PDB entry 8SL7 | X-ray diffraction, 2.07 A resolution | chains A and D of the 4 polymer chains in the assembly

Chain A (and D):
Name: Tryptophanase
Organism: Butyricicoccus sp. BIOML-A1
Notes: chain D of this document is another copy of the same molecule, construct and numbering; everything in this record applies to it too
UniProtKB: A0A845MXR5 (A0A845MXR5_9CLOT); residues 1-548 here = UniProt positions 1-548
Chain sequence (569 residues; row label = number of the first residue in the row; numbers below 1 keep their minus sign (His-20 is residue -20)):
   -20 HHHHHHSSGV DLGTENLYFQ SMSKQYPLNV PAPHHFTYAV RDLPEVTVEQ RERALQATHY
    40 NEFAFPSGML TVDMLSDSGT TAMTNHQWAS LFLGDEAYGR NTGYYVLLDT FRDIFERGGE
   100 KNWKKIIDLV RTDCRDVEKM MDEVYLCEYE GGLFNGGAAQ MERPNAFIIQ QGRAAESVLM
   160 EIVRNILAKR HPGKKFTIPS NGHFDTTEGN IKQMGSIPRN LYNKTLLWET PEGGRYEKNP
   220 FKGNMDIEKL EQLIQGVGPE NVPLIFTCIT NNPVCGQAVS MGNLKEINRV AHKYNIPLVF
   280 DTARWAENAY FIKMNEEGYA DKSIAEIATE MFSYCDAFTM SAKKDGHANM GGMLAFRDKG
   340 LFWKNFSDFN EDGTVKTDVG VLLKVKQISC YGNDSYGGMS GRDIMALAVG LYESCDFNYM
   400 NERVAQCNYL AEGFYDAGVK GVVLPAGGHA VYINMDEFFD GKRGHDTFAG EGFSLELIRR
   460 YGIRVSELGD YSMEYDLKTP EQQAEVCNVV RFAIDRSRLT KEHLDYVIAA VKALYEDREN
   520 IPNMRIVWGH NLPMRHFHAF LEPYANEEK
Unresolved in the structure: -20 to 3, 545-548 (chain D: -20 to 2, 547-548)
Sequence notes: expression tag (-20 to 0)
Small-molecule neighbours: BY3 ((E)-3-[(3S)-3-chloro-2-oxo-2,3-dihydro-1H-indol-3-yl]-N-({3-hydroxy-2-methyl-5-[(phosphonooxy)methyl]pyridin-4-yl}methylidene)-L-alanine): Phe42, Leu54, Ser55, Asp56, Ser57, Gln150, Gly151, Arg152, Glu155, Phe183, Asp184, Thr185, Thr186, Cys247, Asn251, Asp280, Arg283, Ser320, Lys322, Lys323, Ser465, Leu467, Arg490, His535, Phe536

Chain A / chain D interface:
Contacting residue pairs - 28 pairs, chain A then chain D:
  Tyr17(A) - Phe71(D)  hydrogen bond (side chain-backbone)
  Asn64(A) - Phe71(D)  hydrogen bond (side chain-backbone)
  His65(A) - Leu72(D)
  His65(A) - Val109(D)  hydrogen bond (side chain-backbone)
  His65(A) - Asp112(D)  salt bridge
  Trp67(A) - Phe71(D)  hydrophobic
  Ala68(A) - Ala68(D)
  Ala68(A) - Phe71(D)  hydrophobic
  Phe71(A) - Tyr17(D)  hydrogen bond (backbone-side chain)
  Phe71(A) - Asn64(D)  hydrogen bond (backbone-side chain)
  Phe71(A) - Trp67(D)  hydrophobic
  Phe71(A) - Ala68(D)
  Phe71(A) - Phe71(D)  hydrophobic
  Leu72(A) - Asn64(D)
  Leu72(A) - His65(D)
  Asp107(A) - Thr111(D)
  Val109(A) - His65(D)  hydrogen bond (backbone-side chain)
  Arg110(A) - His65(D)
  Arg110(A) - Arg110(D)  hydrogen bond (backbone-side chain)
  Arg110(A) - Thr111(D)
  Arg110(A) - Asp112(D)
  Thr111(A) - Asp107(D)
  Thr111(A) - Arg110(D)
  Thr111(A) - Thr111(D)
  Asp112(A) - His65(D)  salt bridge
  Arg114(A) - Glu392(D)  salt bridge
  Glu392(A) - Arg114(D)  salt bridge
  Asp395(A) - Arg114(D)  salt bridge
Other interface residues (no listed pair), chain A (16 interface residues in all): Leu70
Other interface residues (no listed pair), chain D (15 interface residues in all): Leu70

In short:
16 residues of chain A face 15 of chain D across their interface; the contacts include 7 hydrogen bonds and 5
salt bridges. Polar pairs include His65(A)-Asp112(D), Arg114(A)-Glu392(D) and Asp395(A)-Arg114(D). Ligands of
chain A: compound BY3.
Chain A and chain D are both Tryptophanase (Butyricicoccus sp. BIOML-A1); the structure, Butyricicoccus sp.
BIOML-A1 tryptophanase complex with (3S) ALG-05, was determined by X-ray diffraction, deposited together with
8SBG and 8SIJ.
